7S01 - chains D and C of the 9 polymer chains in the assembly; structure by X-ray diffraction, 3.40 A resolution.

== Chain D ==
Molecule: DNA-directed RNA polymerase
Source organism: Bacillus phage AR9
Notes: EC 2.7.7.6
UniProtKB: A0A172JI62 (A0A172JI62_9CAUD); numbering as in UniProt (aligned over 1-631)
Amino-acid sequence (631 residues; numbered 1 to 631; the number before each row is that of its first residue):
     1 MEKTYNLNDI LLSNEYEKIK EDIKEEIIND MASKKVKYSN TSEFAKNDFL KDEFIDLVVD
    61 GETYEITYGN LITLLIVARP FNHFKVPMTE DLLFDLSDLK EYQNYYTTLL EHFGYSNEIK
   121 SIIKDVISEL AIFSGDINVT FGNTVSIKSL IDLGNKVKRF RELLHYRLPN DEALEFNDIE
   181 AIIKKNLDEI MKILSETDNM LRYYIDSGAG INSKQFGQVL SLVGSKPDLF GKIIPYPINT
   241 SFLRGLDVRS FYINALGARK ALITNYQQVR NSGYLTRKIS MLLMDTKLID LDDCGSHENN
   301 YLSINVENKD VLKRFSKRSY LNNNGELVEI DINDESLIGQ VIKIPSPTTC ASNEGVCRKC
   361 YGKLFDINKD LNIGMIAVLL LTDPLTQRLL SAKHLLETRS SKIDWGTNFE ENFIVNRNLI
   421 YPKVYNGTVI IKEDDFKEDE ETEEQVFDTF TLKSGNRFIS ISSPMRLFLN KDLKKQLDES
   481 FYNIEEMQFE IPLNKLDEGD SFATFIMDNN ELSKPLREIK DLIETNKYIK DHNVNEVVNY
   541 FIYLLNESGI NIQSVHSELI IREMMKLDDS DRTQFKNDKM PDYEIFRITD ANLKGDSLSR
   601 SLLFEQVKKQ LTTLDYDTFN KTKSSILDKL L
Ion coordination: Zn2+: Cys-294, Cys-350, Cys-357, Cys-360

== Chain C ==
Molecule: DNA-directed RNA polymerase
Source organism: Bacillus phage AR9
Notes: EC 2.7.7.6
UniProtKB: A0A172JHZ2 (A0A172JHZ2_9CAUD); residues 1-665 here = UniProt positions 1-665
Amino-acid sequence (665 residues; numbered 1 to 665; the number before each row is that of its first residue):
     1 MDDISVIKNE DYEGSHRFLA EELLMPNANK TDGNRSTMFC SHLAQAVTLQ KAEPPLVYTN
    61 FENQVGKYST AGYRKANSNY KVIEKIYKND YNYVLIVQDQ ETGEYTLFER AECEFLTEHY
   121 GFQWDNDKID SLKKDDTIEK DTVLYKNTCY DENMNFGYGV NLNAAYFSYK NETLEDAIVI
   181 SESAAKKLGT FSVNKVKVSV NTNDILLNLY GDNENYKGFP DIGEHIKNQI IASRRRFDYN
   241 TALYELKNLN EMRDSDTPFF ADGKIVDIEI FSNVPEEELK VQKYNEQVLY YINKQKEFSN
   301 NVYQKLKKIV EGKDNNVSDK LLHFYNNCKM RIDENISYTY QNSKFSGFIM EFTILEEEPL
   361 NKGSKITGRY GNKGVISKIL PDDQMPTVAE GRFKGLKADI CLNPLGVFNR LNPSQLIEQE
   421 LNWIAKFIRK DMEEAGSNEE KVSILLDFLN RVNKEETELM EEFINSLNKT ELEEFLNDII
   481 ENGIPICQKP FFGNIGLDEL WELYNHYDHI DYFKCEGIST PLIIGEIYMV RLKHEPHSKF
   541 SARSTSFMNL RGLPAKSKNF KEHKDLYSKT PVRIGNMEIS NLSLTNEMGS IMDMLNSYSN
   601 NETNRRELIM QLLTGNPFDT NIDLSDVESG TSKILKSLFT CLGLSIDDVE EEWENKLNGK
   661 VEDEK
Unresolved in the structure: 650-665

== How chain D and chain C interact ==
Residue-residue contacts - 126 pairs, chain D then chain C:
  Met-31(D) with Ser-519(C), hydrogen bond (backbone-side chain)
  Ala-32(D) with Gly-517(C)
  Lys-34(D) with Ser-519(C)
  Lys-35(D) with Lys-514(C); Ser-519(C)
  Val-36(D) with Ser-519(C), hydrogen bond (backbone-backbone)
  Tyr-38(D) with Thr-520(C)
  Ala-131(D) with Asn-171(C)
  Ser-134(D) with Asn-171(C)
  Gly-135(D) with Lys-170(C); Asn-171(C)
  Asn-138(D) with Ser-168(C); Asn-171(C), hydrogen bond
  Val-139(D) with Phe-167(C); Ser-168(C), hydrogen bond (backbone-backbone); Lys-170(C); Ile-518(C)
  Thr-140(D) with Gly-517(C); Ile-518(C); Ser-519(C), hydrogen bond (backbone-backbone)
  Phe-141(D) with Thr-520(C)
  Gly-142(D) with Phe-167(C); Ile-518(C); Thr-520(C), hydrogen bond (backbone-side chain)
  Asn-143(D) with Tyr-166(C); Phe-167(C); Ser-168(C), hydrogen bond; Pro-404(C)
  Thr-144(D) with Tyr-166(C), hydrogen bond (side chain-backbone); Pro-404(C); Leu-522(C)
  Val-145(D) with Tyr-166(C); Pro-404(C); Val-407(C), hydrophobic; Phe-408(C), hydrophobic; Leu-416(C)
  Ser-146(D) with Glu-420(C), hydrogen bond; Ile-523(C)
  Ile-147(D) with Leu-416(C), hydrophobic; Leu-497(C), hydrophobic
  Lys-148(D) with Glu-420(C); Trp-423(C); Ile-510(C); Asp-511(C), salt bridge; Tyr-512(C), hydrogen bond (backbone-side chain)
  Ser-149(D) with Tyr-512(C), hydrogen bond (backbone-side chain)
  Leu-150(D) with Phe-408(C), hydrophobic
  Ile-151(D) with Leu-497(C), hydrophobic; Trp-501(C); Tyr-504(C), hydrophobic
  Asp-152(D) with Tyr-512(C), hydrogen bond
  Gly-154(D) with Trp-501(C)
  Asn-155(D) with Trp-501(C), hydrogen bond
  Arg-161(D) with Trp-501(C)
  His-165(D) with Asp-498(C), salt bridge
  Met-200(D) with Tyr-512(C); Thr-520(C); Pro-521(C)
  Leu-201(D) with Phe-408(C), hydrophobic
  Tyr-204(D) with Pro-404(C)
  Gly-210(D) with Leu-405(C); Asn-409(C)
  Ile-211(D) with Asn-409(C)
  Asn-212(D) with Asn-409(C), hydrogen bond (backbone-side chain)
  Gln-215(D) with Asn-409(C), hydrogen bond (side chain-backbone); Leu-411(C)
  Phe-216(D) with Phe-408(C), hydrophobic
  Gln-218(D) with Leu-411(C)
  Val-219(D) with Phe-408(C); Leu-411(C), hydrophobic
  Ile-234(D) with Ile-4(C), hydrophobic
  Pro-235(D) with Met-1(C)
  Tyr-236(D) with Asp-2(C), hydrogen bond; Ser-5(C)
  Phe-242(D) with Lys-30(C); Asp-32(C)
  Leu-243(D) with Lys-30(C); Ile-417(C), hydrophobic; Leu-497(C), hydrophobic
  Leu-246(D) with Asn-29(C), hydrogen bond (backbone-side chain); Phe-491(C)
  Asp-247(D) with Asn-9(C); Phe-491(C)
  Val-248(D) with Phe-491(C)
  Arg-249(D) with Ile-4(C); Ser-5(C); Ile-7(C), hydrogen bond (side chain-backbone)
  Phe-251(D) with Glu-22(C); Ala-28(C); Phe-491(C), hydrophobic
  Tyr-252(D) with Ile-4(C), hydrophobic; Ile-7(C), hydrophobic
  Asn-254(D) with Thr-31(C); Asp-32(C), hydrogen bond; Gly-33(C), hydrogen bond (side chain-backbone)
  Ala-258(D) with Gly-33(C); Asn-34(C)
  Gly-273(D) with Met-577(C)
  Thr-276(D) with Met-577(C)
  Arg-277(D) with Asn-576(C)
  Ser-280(D) with Ser-580(C)
  Met-284(D) with Ser-580(C); Ser-583(C)
  Leu-371(D) with Leu-584(C); Asn-586(C)
  Asn-372(D) with Ser-583(C); Leu-584(C), hydrogen bond (backbone-backbone); Asn-586(C)
  Met-375(D) with Ser-580(C); Leu-584(C), hydrophobic
  Ile-376(D) with Leu-584(C), hydrophobic
  Leu-379(D) with Leu-584(C), hydrophobic
  Thr-504(D) with Asp-2(C)
  Ile-506(D) with Met-1(C), hydrophobic
  Leu-598(D) with Ile-646(C), hydrophobic
  Leu-611(D) with Leu-642(C), hydrophobic; Leu-644(C), hydrophobic
  Phe-619(D) with Leu-644(C), hydrophobic
  Ile-626(D) with Met-588(C), hydrophobic
  Lys-629(D) with Met-588(C); Gly-589(C); Met-592(C)
  Leu-630(D) with Met-588(C), hydrophobic; Met-592(C), hydrophobic
  Leu-631(D) with Ser-632(C), hydrogen bond (backbone-side chain); Leu-635(C), hydrophobic
Other interface residues (no listed pair), chain D (79 interface residues in all): Phe-49, Leu-164, Arg-244, Gly-245, Ala-261, Leu-262, Asp-370, Leu-602, Thr-622
Other interface residues (no listed pair), chain C (73 interface residues in all): Tyr-12, Phe-18, Leu-19, Thr-37, Tyr-169, Gly-406, Pro-413, Gly-496, Leu-500, Ile-579, Asn-581, Thr-585, Phe-639, Val-649

== Overview ==
The interface between chain D and chain C involves 79 residues on one side and 73 on the other, with 22
hydrogen bonds and 2 salt bridges. Among the polar pairs are Lys-148(D)/Asp-511(C), His-165(D)/Asp-498(C) and
Met-31(D)/Ser-519(C).
Chain D is DNA-directed RNA polymerase and chain C is DNA-directed RNA polymerase, both from Bacillus phage
AR9; the structure, X-ray structure of the phage AR9 non-virion RNA polymerase holoenzyme in complex with a
forked oligonucleotide ..., was determined by X-ray diffraction together with 7S00, 7UM0 and 7UM1 from the
same study.
